PDB entry 7SG6 | X-ray diffraction, 1.55 A resolution | chains H and L of the 3 polymer chains in the assembly

Chain H:
Molecule: CIS43_Var10 Fab Heavy chain
From: Homo sapiens
Notes: antibody fragment or engineered binder
Chain sequence (226 residues; row label = number of the first residue in the row; a row labelled like 82A-82C holds insertion residues (82A, then the next letters in order)):
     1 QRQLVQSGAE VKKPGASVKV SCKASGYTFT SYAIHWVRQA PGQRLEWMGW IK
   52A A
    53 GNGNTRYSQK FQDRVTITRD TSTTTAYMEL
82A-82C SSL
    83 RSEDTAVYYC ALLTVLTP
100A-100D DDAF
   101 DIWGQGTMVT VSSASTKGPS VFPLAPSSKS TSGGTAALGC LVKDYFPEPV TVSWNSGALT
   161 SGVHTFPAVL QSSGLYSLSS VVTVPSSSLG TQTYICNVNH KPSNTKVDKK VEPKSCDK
Disordered / not traced: 214-218
Disulfides: Cys22-Cys92, Cys140-Cys196
Reported in the primary citation:
  - contacts within the chain: Arg2-Asp100B

Chain L:
Molecule: CIS43_Var10 Fab Light chain
From: Homo sapiens
Notes: antibody fragment or engineered binder
Chain sequence (220 residues; numbered 1 to 214 plus 6 insertion-coded residues; the number before each row is that of its first residue; a row labelled like 27A-27F holds insertion residues (27A, then the next letters in order)):
     1 DIVMTQSPDS LAVSLGERAT INCKSSQ
27A-27F SVFYSS
    28 NNKNYLAWYQ QKPGQPPNLL IYWASTRQSG VPDRFSGSGS GTDFTLTISS LQAEDVASYY
    88 CHQYYSSPLT FGGGTKVEIK RTVAAPSVFI FPPSDEQLKS GTASVVCLLN NFYPREAKVQ
   148 WKVDNALQSG NSQESVTEQD SKDSTYSLSS TLTLSKADYE KHKVYACEVT HQGLSSPVTK
   208 SFNRGEC
Disordered / not traced: 212-214
Disulfides: Cys23-Cys88, Cys134-Cys194

Interface between chain H and chain L:
Contacting residue pairs (70; chain H residue first):
  His35(H) - Leu96(L)
  Gln39(H) - Gln38(L)  hydrogen bond
  Arg44(H) - Met4(L)  hydrogen bond (side chain-backbone)
  Arg44(H) - Phe98(L)
  Arg44(H) - Gly99(L)
  Arg44(H) - Gly100(L)
  Leu45(H) - Phe98(L)
  Trp47(H) - Ser94(L)
  Trp47(H) - Pro95(L)  hydrophobic
  Trp47(H) - Leu96(L)
  Arg58(H) - Ser94(L)
  Tyr91(H) - Gln38(L)  hydrogen bond
  Tyr91(H) - Gln42(L)  hydrogen bond (side chain-backbone)
  Tyr91(H) - Pro43(L)  hydrophobic
  Leu95(H) - Tyr36(L)
  Leu95(H) - Leu96(L)  hydrophobic
  Thr96(H) - Tyr36(L)
  Leu98(H) - Tyr49(L)  hydrophobic
  Leu98(H) - Trp50(L)
  Leu98(H) - Tyr91(L)
  Ala100C(H) - Tyr49(L)
  Phe100D(H) - Gln55(L)
  Asp101(H) - Tyr36(L)  hydrogen bond
  Asp101(H) - Leu46(L)
  Trp103(H) - Tyr36(L)
  Trp103(H) - Pro43(L)  hydrophobic
  Trp103(H) - Pro44(L)
  Gly104(H) - Pro43(L)
  Val121(H) - Glu123(L)
  Phe122(H) - Ser121(L)
  Phe122(H) - Glu123(L)
  Phe122(H) - Gln124(L)
  Pro123(H) - Ser121(L)
  Leu124(H) - Phe118(L)  hydrophobic
  Leu124(H) - Val133(L)  hydrophobic
  Ala125(H) - Phe118(L)
  Lys129(H) - Phe116(L)
  Lys129(H) - Ile117(L)  hydrogen bond (backbone-backbone)
  Lys129(H) - Lys207(L)
  Lys129(H) - Ser208(L)  hydrogen bond (side chain-backbone)
  Lys129(H) - Phe209(L)
  Ser130(H) - Phe116(L)
  Ser130(H) - Phe118(L)
  Thr131(H) - Phe116(L)
  Ser132(H) - Ser114(L)  hydrogen bond
  Ser132(H) - Phe116(L)
  Ala137(H) - Phe116(L)  hydrophobic
  Ala137(H) - Phe118(L)
  Leu141(H) - Ser131(L)
  Lys143(H) - Gln124(L)
  Lys143(H) - Thr129(L)
  Lys143(H) - Ser131(L)
  His164(H) - Asn137(L)  hydrogen bond
  His164(H) - Asn138(L)  hydrogen bond
  His164(H) - Asp167(L)
  His164(H) - Ser174(L)  hydrogen bond
  Phe166(H) - Leu135(L)  hydrophobic
  Phe166(H) - Ser162(L)
  Phe166(H) - Thr164(L)
  Phe166(H) - Ser174(L)
  Phe166(H) - Leu175(L)
  Phe166(H) - Ser176(L)
  Pro167(H) - Ser162(L)  hydrogen bond (backbone-side chain)
  Pro167(H) - Val163(L)
  Val169(H) - Gln160(L)
  Val169(H) - Glu161(L)
  Ser179(H) - Ser176(L)  hydrogen bond
  Val181(H) - Leu135(L)  hydrophobic
  Thr183(H) - Asn137(L)
  Lys209(H) - Glu123(L)  salt bridge
Other interface residues (no listed pair), chain H (39 interface residues in all): Val37, Gln105, Leu138, Gln171
Other interface residues (no listed pair), chain L (48 interface residues in all): Val3, Ala34, Tyr87, Ser127, Thr178, Thr180

Summary:
39 residues of chain H and 48 residues of chain L are in contact; the contacts include 13 hydrogen bonds and 1
salt bridge. Polar contacts include Lys209(H)-Glu123(L), Gln39(H)-Gln38(L) and Arg44(H)-Met4(L). From the
paper: contacts within the chain involving Arg2(H) and Asp100B(H).
Chain H is CIS43_Var10 Fab Heavy chain and chain L is CIS43_Var10 Fab Light chain, both from Homo sapiens; the
structure, Structure of PfCSP peptide 21 with antibody CIS43_Var10, was determined by X-ray diffraction.
